PDB entry 6F5D | X-ray diffraction, 3.20 A resolution | chains D and G of the 12 polymer chains in the assembly

== Chain D ==
Protein: ATP synthase subunit beta, mitochondrial
Source organism: Trypanosoma brucei brucei
Notes: EC 3.6.3.14
Reference sequence: Q9GPE9 (ATPB_TRYBB); residues 1-498 here correspond to UniProt positions 22-519 (UniProt number = residue number + 21)
Chain sequence (498 residues; numbered 1 to 498; the number before each row is that of its first residue):
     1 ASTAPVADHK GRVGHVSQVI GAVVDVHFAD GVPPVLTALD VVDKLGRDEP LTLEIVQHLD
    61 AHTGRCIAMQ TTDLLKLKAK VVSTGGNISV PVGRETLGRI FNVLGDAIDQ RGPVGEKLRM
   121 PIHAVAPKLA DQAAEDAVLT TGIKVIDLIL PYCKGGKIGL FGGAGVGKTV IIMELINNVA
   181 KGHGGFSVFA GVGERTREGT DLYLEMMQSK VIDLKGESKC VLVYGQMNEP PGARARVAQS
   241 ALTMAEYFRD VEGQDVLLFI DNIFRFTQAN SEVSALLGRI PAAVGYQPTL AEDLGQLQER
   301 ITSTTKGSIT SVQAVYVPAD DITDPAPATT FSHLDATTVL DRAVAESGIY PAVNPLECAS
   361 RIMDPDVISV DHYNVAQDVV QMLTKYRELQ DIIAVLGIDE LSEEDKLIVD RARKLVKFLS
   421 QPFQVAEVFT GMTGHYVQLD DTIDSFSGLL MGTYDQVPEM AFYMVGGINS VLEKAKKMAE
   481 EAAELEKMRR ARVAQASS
Not modelled in the structure: 1-7, 489-498
Metal / ion sites: Mg2+: Thr169 (together with ADP)
Small-molecule neighbours:
  - ADP (adenosine-5'-diphosphate), molecule 1: Gly163, Ala164, Gly165, Val166, Gly167, Lys168, Thr169, Val170, Glu198, Tyr350, Pro351, Phe423, Ala426, Phe429, Thr430
  - ADP, molecule 2: Ser360, Arg361, Asp364
Swiss-Prot annotation at these positions:
  - binding site (ATP): Gly163 to Val170, Arg195

== Chain G ==
Protein: ATP synthase gamma subunit
Source organism: Trypanosoma brucei brucei
Notes: EC 3.6.3.14
Reference sequence: A0A161CFW5 (A0A161CFW5_TRYBB); residues 1-304 here correspond to UniProt positions 2-305 (UniProt number = residue number + 1)
Chain sequence (304 residues; each row starts with the number of its first residue):
     1 SGKLRLYKEK LEGYNRFYSI VKTIKMVTLA KYRAAQGRIR TRDFSLRYTE LAFSKPQASR
    61 DAVAAAKNAL VYIPITTNRG SCGALNSNIV RCIDSVVSSK MVLMPVGKRG IDSFSKLYPD
   121 EFRYGIINDM KESMHFGYAT FVIENAYEVS KDADRYQVIF NRFVSAGVQR NAVYNIPSYE
   181 KWKEDLADAA SSDNQKNRYL FANALQNEEE QLIRDFFDFH AALAVLNAVG ENELSEQAAR
   241 LVAVEGQLTN ISSLQQRTSS LYNKTRQFGI TAALIEILSA MSSLEGNAMK GVRRNKFWEG
   301 AVTK
Not modelled in the structure: 1, 59-65, 286-304

== Interface between chain D and chain G ==
Pairs across the interface - 18 pairs, chain D then chain G:
  Gly278(D) with Leu284(G)
  Arg279(D) with Leu284(G)
  Ile280(D) with Met281(G), hydrophobic
  Pro281(D) with Ile277(G); Ala280(G)
  Asp320(D) with Arg5(G), hydrogen bond (backbone-side chain)
  Asp321(D) with Gly2(G), hydrogen bond (side chain-backbone)
  Ile322(D) with Arg5(G)
  Asp391(D) with Arg16(G), salt bridge; Ile20(G)
  Val395(D) with Phe17(G), hydrophobic; Ile20(G), hydrophobic; Val21(G), hydrophobic
  Leu396(D) with Ile20(G), hydrophobic; Ile24(G), hydrophobic; Arg79(G)
  Asp399(D) with Lys108(G), salt bridge
  Glu400(D) with Arg79(G), salt bridge
Other interface residues (no listed pair), chain D (15 interface residues in all): Ala282, Thr323, Ile392

== Summary ==
15 residues of chain D face 13 of chain G across their interface; the contacts include 2 hydrogen bonds and 3
salt bridges. Among the polar pairs are Asp391(D)-Arg16(G), Asp399(D)-Lys108(G) and Glu400(D)-Arg79(G).
Ligands of chain D: ADP.
Here chain D is ATP synthase subunit beta, mitochondrial and chain G is ATP synthase gamma subunit, both from
Trypanosoma brucei brucei. Entry 6F5D (Trypanosoma brucei F1-ATPase) was determined by X-ray diffraction.
